PDB entry 8XUF | X-ray diffraction, 2.30 A resolution | chains B and C of the 4 polymer chains in the assembly

[Chain B]
Molecule: 20-nt DNA strand
Sequence (20 nucleotides; each row starts with the number of its first residue):
     1 AACATAAAGTATACTTTATG

[Chain C]
Protein: CDF1
Source organism: Arabidopsis thaliana
Reference sequence: Q8W1E3 (CDF1_ARATH); residue numbers follow UniProt; this construct covers 50-109
Amino-acid sequence (65 residues; numbered 45 to 109; the number before each row is that of its first residue):
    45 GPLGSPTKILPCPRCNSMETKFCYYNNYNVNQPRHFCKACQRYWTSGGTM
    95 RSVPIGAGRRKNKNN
Unresolved in the structure: 45-49, 101-109
Sequence notes: expression tag (45-49)
Ion coordination: Zn2+: Cys56, Cys59, Cys81, Cys84
Curated features (UniProtKB/Swiss-Prot):
  - zinc finger: Leu54 to Asn108 (Dof-type)
  - binding site (Zn(2+)): Cys56, Cys59, Cys81, Cys84

[How chain B and chain C interact]
Pairs across the interface - 6 pairs, chain B then chain C:
  DA11(B) - Lys65(C)  sugar contact
  DT12(B) - Lys65(C)  salt bridge to the phosphate
  DC14(B) - Tyr68(C)  base contact
  DC14(B) - Tyr72(C)  sugar contact
  DT15(B) - Tyr72(C)  hydrogen bond to the phosphate
  DG20(B) - Arg95(C)  sugar contact
Other interface residues (no listed pair), chain B (8 interface residues in all): DA13, DT16, DT19
Other interface residues (no listed pair), chain C (7 interface residues in all): Cys67, Asn70, Asn71

[Overview]
8 residues of chain B and 7 residues of chain C are in contact; the contacts include 1 hydrogen bond and 1
salt bridge. Polar contacts include DT15(B)-Tyr72(C) and DT12(B)-Lys65(C). Curated annotation (UniProt) lists
4 Zn2+-binding residues on chain C.
Chain B is a 20-nt DNA strand and chain C is CDF1 (Arabidopsis thaliana); the structure, CDF1 Dof domain in
palindromic-bound complex with DNA duplex, was determined by X-ray diffraction.
